9K0E - chains F and L of the 12 polymer chains in the assembly; structure by electron microscopy, 2.80 A resolution.

[Chain F (and L)]
Protein: Amyloid-beta protein 40
Notes: chain L of this document is another copy of the same molecule, construct and numbering; everything in this record applies to it too
Reference sequence: P05067 (A4_HUMAN); residues 9-21 here correspond to UniProt positions 680-692 (UniProt number = residue number + 671)
Amino-acid sequence (13 residues; row label = number of the first residue in the row):
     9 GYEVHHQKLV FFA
Disordered / not traced: 9-10, 20-21

[How chain F and chain L interact]
Contacting residue pairs - 18 pairs, chain F then chain L:
  E11(F) with E11(L); H13(L), salt bridge
  V12(F) with E11(L), hydrogen bond (backbone-backbone); V12(L); H13(L), hydrogen bond (backbone-backbone)
  H13(F) with H13(L)
  H14(F) with H13(L), hydrogen bond (backbone-backbone); H14(L); Q15(L), hydrogen bond (backbone-backbone)
  Q15(F) with Q15(L)
  K16(F) with Q15(L), hydrogen bond (backbone-backbone); K16(L); L17(L)
  L17(F) with L17(L)
  V18(F) with L17(L), hydrogen bond (backbone-backbone); V18(L); F19(L), hydrogen bond (backbone-backbone)
  F19(F) with F19(L)

[Overview]
Chain F and chain L each contribute 9 residues to their interface, with 7 hydrogen bonds and 1 salt bridge.
Polar contacts include E11(F)-H13(L), V12(F)-E11(L) and V12(F)-H13(L).
Both chains are Amyloid-beta protein 40. Entry 9K0E (Cryo-EM structure of Amyloid-beta42-4b polymorph 2) was
determined by electron microscopy together with 9K0D and 9K0F from the same study.
